Entry 3ZLI (X-ray diffraction, 1.80 A resolution); this record covers chain A.

# Chain A
Molecule: Histone demethylase uty
Organism: Homo sapiens
Notes: EC 1.14.11.-; fragment: jmjc domain, residues 878-1347
UniProtKB: O14607 (UTY_HUMAN); numbering as in UniProt (aligned over 878-1347)
Chain sequence (478 residues; row label = number of the first residue in the row):
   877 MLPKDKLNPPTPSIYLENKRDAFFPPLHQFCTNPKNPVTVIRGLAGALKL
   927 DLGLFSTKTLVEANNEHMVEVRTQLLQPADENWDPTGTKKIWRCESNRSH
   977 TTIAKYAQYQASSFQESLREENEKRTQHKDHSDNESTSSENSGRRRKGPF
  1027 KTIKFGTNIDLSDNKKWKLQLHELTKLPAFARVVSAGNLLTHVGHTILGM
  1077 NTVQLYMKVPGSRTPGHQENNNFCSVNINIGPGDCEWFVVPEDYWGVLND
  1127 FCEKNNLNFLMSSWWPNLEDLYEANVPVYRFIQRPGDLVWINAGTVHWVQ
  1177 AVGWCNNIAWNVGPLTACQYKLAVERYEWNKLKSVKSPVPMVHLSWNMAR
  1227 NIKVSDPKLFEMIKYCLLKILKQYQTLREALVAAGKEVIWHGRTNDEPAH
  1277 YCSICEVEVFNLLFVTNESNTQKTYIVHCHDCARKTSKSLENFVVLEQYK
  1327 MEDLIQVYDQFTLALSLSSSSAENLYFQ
Not modelled in the structure: 877-879, 1000-1022, 1346-1354
Sequence notes: expression tag (877, 1348-1354)
Metal / ion sites: Fe2+: H1093, E1095, H1173 (together with 2-oxoglutaric acid); Zn2+: C1278, C1281, C1305, C1308
Ligand contacts: 2-oxoglutaric acid (AKG): F1031, Y1082, K1084, T1090, H1093, E1095, S1101, V1102, N1103, W1113, H1173, V1175, N1183, A1185
Reported in the primary citation:
  - Fe2+ coordination: H1093, E1095, H1173
  - Zn2+ coordination: C1278, C1281, C1305, C1308
  - post-translational modification sites: T887 (proposed by the authors, not directly observed)
  - mutagenesis - P1214I: increased catalytic activity
  - mutagenesis - S1138G: unchanged catalytic activity
  - mutagenesis - P1214I: increased binding to H3K27Me3 peptide

# Summary
Ligands of chain A: 2-oxoglutaric acid. H1093, E1095 and H1173 form the Fe2+ site. The Zn2+ site is built by
C1278, C1281, C1305 and C1308. From the paper: P1214I increases catalytic activity; Zn2+ coordination by
C1278, C1281 and C1305 among others.
Chain A is Histone demethylase uty (Homo sapiens); the structure, Crystal structure of JmjC domain of human
histone demethylase UTY, was determined by X-ray diffraction together with 3ZPO from the same study.
